Entry 3UAL (X-ray diffraction, 1.80 A resolution); this record covers chains A and P.

== Chain A ==
Protein: 14-3-3 protein epsilon
From: Homo sapiens
UniProtKB: P62258 (1433E_HUMAN); residues 1-232 here = UniProt positions 1-232
Sequence (232 residues; each row starts with the number of its first residue):
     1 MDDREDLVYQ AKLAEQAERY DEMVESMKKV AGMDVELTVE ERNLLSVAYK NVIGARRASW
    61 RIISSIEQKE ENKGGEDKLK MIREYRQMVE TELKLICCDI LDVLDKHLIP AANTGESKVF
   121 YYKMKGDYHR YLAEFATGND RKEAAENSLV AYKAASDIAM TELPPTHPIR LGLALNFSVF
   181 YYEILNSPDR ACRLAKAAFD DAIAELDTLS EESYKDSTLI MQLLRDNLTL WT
Disordered / not traced: 1-2
UniProt features mapped onto this chain:
  - site (Interaction with phosphoserine on interacting protein): R57, R130
  - modified residue: M1 (N-acetylmethionine), K50 (N6-acetyllysine), S65 (Phosphoserine), K69 (N6-acetyllysine), K118 (N6-acetyllysine), K123 (N6-acetyllysine), Y131 (Phosphotyrosine), T137 (Phosphothreonine), S210 (Phosphoserine), T232 (Phosphothreonine)
  - cross-link: K50 (Glycyl lysine isopeptide (Lys-Gly) (interchain with G-Cter in SUMO2))
Small-molecule neighbours:
  - tertiary-butyl alcohol (TBU), molecule 1: K153, S156, M160, F177, L194
  - tertiary-butyl alcohol (TBU), molecule 2: S156, A159, M160, R170, L173, A174, F177, L194, A198
  - tertiary-butyl alcohol (TBU), molecule 3: Y181, R190, R193, L194

== Chain P ==
Protein: Myeloid leukemia factor 1
UniProtKB: P58340 (MLF1_HUMAN); residues 33-46 here correspond to UniProt positions 29-42 (UniProt number = residue number - 4)
Sequence (14 residues; each row starts with the number of its first residue):
    33 MIRSFSEPFG RDLL
Disordered / not traced: 33-34, 43-46
Modified residues: S38 (phosphoserine; SEP)
UniProt features mapped onto this chain:
  - modified residue (Phosphoserine): S36, S38

== Interface between chain A and chain P ==
Pairs across the interface - 26 pairs, chain A then chain P:
  K50(A) with E39(P), salt bridge; P40(P), hydrogen bond (side chain-backbone); F41(P)
  N51(A) with F41(P)
  R57(A) with S38(P)
  K123(A) with E39(P), salt bridge
  R130(A) with S38(P)
  Y131(A) with S38(P)
  G172(A) with E39(P)
  L175(A) with F37(P); S38(P); E39(P)
  N176(A) with S38(P); E39(P), hydrogen bond (side chain-backbone)
  V179(A) with F37(P)
  Y182(A) with S36(P)
  E183(A) with R35(P); S36(P), hydrogen bond
  I220(A) with P40(P)
  L223(A) with S38(P); P40(P)
  N227(A) with S36(P); F37(P), hydrogen bond (side chain-backbone)
  L230(A) with R35(P); F37(P), hydrophobic
  W231(A) with S36(P), hydrogen bond
Interface residues without a listed pair, chain A (22 interface residues in all): E15, V47, R61, L219, D226
Interface residues without a listed pair, chain P (8 interface residues in all): G42

== Overview ==
The interface between chain A and chain P involves 22 residues on one side and 8 on the other; the contacts
include 5 hydrogen bonds and 2 salt bridges. Polar contacts include K50(A)-E39(P), K123(A)-E39(P) and
K50(A)-P40(P). Ligands of chain A: 3 copies of tertiary-butyl alcohol.
Here chain A is 14-3-3 protein epsilon (Homo sapiens) and chain P is Myeloid leukemia factor 1. Entry 3UAL
(Crystal Structure of 14-3-3 epsilon with Mlf1 peptide) was determined by X-ray diffraction, deposited
together with 3UBW.
